PDB entry 7PAI | electron microscopy, 6.70 A resolution (low resolution: residue-level contacts below are approximate; hydrogen-bond / salt-bridge calls are withheld) | chains c and 3 of the 53 polymer chains in the assembly

[Chain c]
Name: 50S ribosomal protein L4
Source organism: Mycoplasma pneumoniae M129
UniProtKB: P75579 (RL4_MYCPN); numbering as in UniProt (aligned over 1-212)
Sequence (212 residues; each row starts with the number of its first residue):
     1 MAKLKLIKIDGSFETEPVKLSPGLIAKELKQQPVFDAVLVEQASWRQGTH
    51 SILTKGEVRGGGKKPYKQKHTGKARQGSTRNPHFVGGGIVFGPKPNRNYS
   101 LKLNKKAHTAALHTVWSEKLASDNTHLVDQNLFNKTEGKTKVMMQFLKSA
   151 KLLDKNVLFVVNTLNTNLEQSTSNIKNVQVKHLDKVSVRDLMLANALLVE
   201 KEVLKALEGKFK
Not modelled in the structure: 1, 212

[Chain 3]
Molecule: 23S ribosomal RNA
Source organism: Mycoplasma pneumoniae M129
Sequence (2907 nucleotides; each row starts with the number of its first residue):
     1 UACAAUAAGUUACUAAGGGCUUAUGGUGGAUGCCUUGGCACUAAUAGGCG
    51 AUGAAGGACGUGUUAACCUGCGAUAAGCUUCGGGUAGGUGGUAAGAACCU
   101 CAGAUCCGGAGAUUUCCGAAUGGAGCAAUCCGGUAGUUGGAAACAGCUAU
   151 CAUUAAUUGAUGAAUAAAUAGUCAAUUAAAGCAAUACGUGGUGAAGUGAA
   201 ACAUCUCAGUAGCCACAGGAAAAGAAAACGAAUGUGAUUCCGUGUGUAGU
   251 GGCGAGCGAAAGCGGAACAGGCCAAACUUAUCAUUAGAUAGGGGUUGUAG
   301 GGCUUGCAAUGUGGACUUGAAAACGAUAGAAGAAGCUGUUGGAAAGCAGC
   351 GCGCAAAAGGGUGAUAGCCCCGUAUUUGAAAUUGUUUUCAUACCUAGCGA
   401 GAUCCCUGAGUAGCUCGGAAAACGUUAUUUUGAGUGAAUCUGCCCAGACC
   451 AUUGGGUAAGCCUAAAUACUAAUUAGUGACCGAUAGCGAAACAGUACCGU
   501 GAGGGAAAGGUGAAAAGAACCCAGAGAUGGGAGUGAAAUAGAUUCUGAAA
   551 CCAUAUGCCUACAACGUGUCAGAGCACAUUAAUGUGUGAUGGCGUGCGUU
   601 UUGAAGUAUGAGCCGGCGAGUUAUGAUAGCAAGCGUUAGUUAACCAGGAG
   651 AUGGGGAGCUGUAGCGAAAGCGAGUUUUAAAAGAGCGUUUGUUUGUUAUU
   701 AUAGACCCGAAACGGGUUGAGCUAGUCAUGAGCAGGUUGAAGGUUGAGUA
   751 ACAUCAACUGGAGGACCGAACCGACUCUCGUUGAAACGAUAGCGGAUGAC
   801 UUGUGAUUAGGGGUGAAAUUCCAAUCGAAAUCCGUGAUAGCUGGUUCUCG
   851 UCGAAAUAGCUUUAAGGCUAGCGUGAGAUCACAAAUAAGUGGAGGUAAAG
   901 CUACUGAAUGUAUGAUGGCGCCACCUAGGCGUACUGAAUACAAUUAAACU
   951 CUGAAUGCCAUUUAUUUUAUUCUCGCAGUCAGACAGUGGGGGAUAAGCUU
  1001 CAUUGUCAAGAGGGGAAGAGCCCAGAUCAUUAAAUAAGGUCCCCAAAAUA
  1051 UACUAAGUGGAAAAGGAUGUGAAAGUGCUAAAACAGCAAGGAUGUUGGCU
  1101 UAGAAGCAGCCAUCGUUUAAAGAGUGCGUAACAGCUCACUUGUCGAGUGU
  1151 UUUUGCGCCGAAGAUGUAACGGGGCUAAGUAUAUUACCGAAUUUAUGGAU
  1201 AAGAUUUAUAUCUUGUGGUAGACGAGCGUUGUAUUGGAGUUGAAGUCAAA
  1251 GCGUGAGCAUUGGUGGAUCCAAUACAAGUGAGAAUGCCGGCAUGAGUAAC
  1301 GCUUGGGAGUGAGAAUCUCCCAAACCGAUUGACUAAGGUUUCCUGGACCA
  1351 GGGUCGUCCUUCCAGGGUUAGUCUGGACCUAAGCUGAGGCUGAAAAGCGU
  1401 AGGCGAUGGACAACAGGUUAAUAUUCCUGUACUUACAGUUAGACUGAUGG
  1451 AGUGACAAAGAAGGUUUUCCACCCCCAUAAUUGGAUUUGGGGAUAAAUCA
  1501 UAAGGUGGUACAAUAGGCAAAUCCGUUGUGCAUAACAUUGAGUGAUGAUG
  1551 UCGAGUGAAUGAGUGAUCAAGUAGCGAAGGUGGUAUUAAUCAUGCUUUCA
  1601 AGAAAAGCUUCUAGGGUUAAUCUAGCUGUAACCAGUACCGAGAACGAACA
  1651 CACGUAGUCAAGGAGAGGAUCCUAAGGUUAGCGAGUGAACUAUAGCCAAG
  1701 GAACUCUGCAAAUUAACCCCGUAAGUUAGCGAGAAGGGGUGCUUAUGUAA
  1751 AAGUAAGCCGCAGUGAAGAACGAGGGGGGACUGUUUAACUAAAACACAAC
  1801 UCUAUGCCAAACCGUAAGGUGAUGUAUAUGGGGUGACACCUGCCCAGUGC
  1851 UGGAAGGUUAAAGAAGGAGGUUAGCGCAAGCGAAGCUUUUAACUGAAGCC
  1901 CCAGUGAACGGCGGCCGUAACUAUAACGGUCCUAAGGUAGCGAAAUUCCU
  1951 AGUCGGGUAAAUUCCGUCCCGCUUGAAUGGUGUAACCAUCUCUUGACUGU
  2001 CUCGGCUAUAGACUCGGUGAAAUCCAGGUACGGGUGAAGACACCCGUUAG
  2051 GCGCAACGGGACGGAAAGACCCCGUGAAGCUUUACUGUAGCUUAAUAUUG
  2101 AUCAGGACAUUAUCAUGUAGAGAAUAGGUAGGAGCAAUCGAUGCAAGUUC
  2151 GCUAGGACUUGUUGAUGCGAAAGGUGGAAUACUACCCUUGGUUGUGUGCU
  2201 GUUCUAAUUGGUAACUGUUAUCCAGUUUCAAGACAGUGUUAGGUGGGCAG
  2251 UUUGACUGGGGCGGUCGCCUCCUAAAAGGUAACGGAGGCGUACAAAGGUA
  2301 CCUUCAGUACGGUUGGAAAUCGUAUGUAGAGUGUAAUGGUGUAAGGGUGC
  2351 UUGACUGUGAGACAUACAGGUCGAACAGGUGAGAAAUCAGGUCAUAGUGA
  2401 UCCGGUGGUCCAGUAUGGAAUGGCCAUCGCUCAACGGAUAAAAGCUACUC
  2451 CGGGGAUAACAGGCUGAUACUGCCCAAGAGUUCAUAUCGACGGCAGUGUU
  2501 UGGCACCUCGAUGUCGACUCAUCUCAUCCUCGAGCUGAAGCAGGUUCGAA
  2551 GGGUUCGGCUGUUCGCCGAUUAAAGAGAUACGUGAGUUGGGUUCAAACCG
  2601 UCGUGAGACAGGUUGGUCCCUAUCUAUUGUGCCCGUAGGAAGAUUGAAGA
  2651 GUGUUGCUUCUAGUACGAGAGGACCGAAGCGAGGACACCUCUUAUGCUCC
  2701 AGUUGUAGCGCCAGCUGCACCGCUGGGUAGUAACGUGUCUAUUAGAUAAA
  2751 CGCUGAAAGCAUCUAAGUGUGAAACUAUCUCAAAGAUUAAUCUUCCCAUU
  2801 UCGCAAGAAAGUAAGAGCCGUCAAAGACGAUGACGUUGAUAGGUUACAGG
  2851 UGUAAGCAUAGUGAUAUGUUGAGCUGAGUAAUACUAAUUGCUCGAGGACU
  2901 UAUUGGA
Not modelled in the structure: 1-7, 923-927, 1560-1569, 2901-2907

[Interface between chain c and chain 3]
Residue-residue contacts (136):
  Lys-30(c) / G633(3)
  Lys-30(c) / C634(3)
  Gln-32(c) / A632(3)
  Pro-33(c) / A632(3)
  Leu-39(c) / C1275(3)
  Gln-42(c) / A1233(3)
  Ser-44(c) / G650(3)
  Trp-45(c) / A479(3)
  Arg-46(c) / A479(3)
  Arg-46(c) / C480(3)
  Gln-47(c) / U477(3)
  Gln-47(c) / G478(3)
  Gln-47(c) / A479(3)
  Gln-47(c) / A649(3)
  Thr-49(c) / A40(3)
  Thr-49(c) / G478(3)
  His-50(c) / C480(3)
  Ile-52(c) / G486(3)
  Leu-53(c) / C487(3)
  Leu-53(c) / G488(3)
  Thr-54(c) / G836(3)
  Lys-55(c) / C708(3)
  Lys-55(c) / G709(3)
  Lys-55(c) / G836(3)
  Gly-56(c) / G836(3)
  Val-58(c) / G488(3)
  Arg-59(c) / G488(3)
  Arg-59(c) / G494(3)
  Gly-60(c) / C833(3)
  Gly-61(c) / C833(3)
  Gly-62(c) / C833(3)
  Lys-63(c) / U831(3)
  Lys-63(c) / C832(3)
  Lys-64(c) / A710(3)
  Lys-64(c) / A711(3)
  Gln-68(c) / G709(3)
  Gln-68(c) / A710(3)
  Lys-69(c) / A2067(3)
  Lys-69(c) / G2068(3)
  Lys-69(c) / A2069(3)
  Lys-69(c) / C2451(3)
  Lys-69(c) / G2452(3)
  His-70(c) / A2066(3)
  His-70(c) / A2067(3)
  Thr-71(c) / A2066(3)
  Thr-71(c) / A2067(3)
  Gly-72(c) / U1285(3)
  Gly-72(c) / A2066(3)
  Gly-72(c) / A2067(3)
  Lys-73(c) / U1285(3)
  Lys-73(c) / C1287(3)
  Ala-74(c) / U1285(3)
  Ala-74(c) / G1286(3)
  Arg-75(c) / G709(3)
  Arg-75(c) / U1285(3)
  Arg-75(c) / A2067(3)
  Arg-75(c) / G2452(3)
  Arg-75(c) / G2453(3)
  Gln-76(c) / G709(3)
  Gln-76(c) / A710(3)
  Gly-77(c) / G709(3)
  Gly-77(c) / A710(3)
  Ser-78(c) / G709(3)
  Thr-79(c) / G505(3)
  Arg-80(c) / G505(3)
  Arg-80(c) / A506(3)
  Asn-81(c) / C708(3)
  Asn-81(c) / G709(3)
  His-83(c) / G618(3)
  His-83(c) / C708(3)
  His-83(c) / A1284(3)
  His-83(c) / G1286(3)
  Phe-84(c) / C1287(3)
  Val-85(c) / A485(3)
  Val-85(c) / C1287(3)
  Val-85(c) / C1288(3)
  Gly-86(c) / A485(3)
  Gly-86(c) / G486(3)
  Gly-87(c) / A485(3)
  Ile-89(c) / A619(3)
  Val-90(c) / G836(3)
  Phe-91(c) / U621(3)
  Phe-91(c) / G1278(3)
  Gly-92(c) / G1278(3)
  Pro-93(c) / G1278(3)
  Arg-97(c) / A1276(3)
  Arg-97(c) / A1277(3)
  Asn-98(c) / A623(3)
  Leu-101(c) / G695(3)
  Leu-101(c) / U696(3)
  Lys-102(c) / U640(3)
  Lys-102(c) / U693(3)
  Lys-102(c) / U694(3)
  Lys-102(c) / G695(3)
  Leu-103(c) / U694(3)
  Leu-103(c) / G695(3)
  Asn-104(c) / U640(3)
  Asn-104(c) / U641(3)
  Asn-104(c) / U693(3)
  Lys-105(c) / U641(3)
  Lys-105(c) / G653(3)
  Lys-105(c) / G654(3)
  Lys-105(c) / G655(3)
  Lys-106(c) / U640(3)
  Ala-107(c) / G633(3)
  His-108(c) / A651(3)
  His-108(c) / U652(3)
  Thr-109(c) / G653(3)
  Gly-138(c) / A355(3)
  Lys-139(c) / C354(3)
  Lys-139(c) / A355(3)
  Thr-140(c) / C354(3)
  Met-144(c) / C354(3)
  Asp-154(c) / G1236(3)
  Asn-156(c) / U1235(3)
  Gln-170(c) / A355(3)
  Gln-170(c) / A356(3)
  Ser-173(c) / A356(3)
  Asn-174(c) / C354(3)
  Asn-174(c) / A356(3)
  Asn-174(c) / A357(3)
  Ile-175(c) / A357(3)
  Lys-176(c) / A357(3)
  Lys-176(c) / A358(3)
  Lys-181(c) / G648(3)
  Asp-184(c) / A651(3)
  Lys-185(c) / G647(3)
  Lys-185(c) / G648(3)
  Lys-185(c) / G650(3)
  Lys-185(c) / A651(3)
  Val-186(c) / A651(3)
  Ser-187(c) / G650(3)
  Ser-187(c) / A651(3)
  Arg-189(c) / A1233(3)
  Arg-189(c) / U1234(3)
  Asp-190(c) / G648(3)
Also at the interface, not in a pair above, chain c (84 interface residues in all): Phe-35, Asp-36, Ser-51, Pro-82, Pro-95, Asn-96, Tyr-99, Lys-141
Also at the interface, not in a pair above, chain 3 (76 interface residues in all): C39, C41, G353, U484, G504, G616, U624, A705, A1274

[In short]
84 residues of chain c and 76 residues of chain 3 are in contact.
Chain c is 50S ribosomal protein L4 and chain 3 is 23S ribosomal RNA, both from Mycoplasma pneumoniae M129;
the structure, 70S ribosome with P-site tRNA in Mycoplasma pneumoniae cells, was determined by electron
microscopy (same publication as 7OOC, 7OOD, 7P6Z, 7PAH, 7PAJ, 7PAK and 23 further entries).
